7T3J - chains I and M of the 12 polymer chains in the assembly; structure by electron microscopy, 3.20 A resolution.

Chain I:
Protein: CRISPR type I-F/YPEST-associated protein Csy3
Reference sequence: A0A444M080 (A0A444M080_PSEAI); residues 21-361 here correspond to UniProt positions 2-342 (UniProt number = residue number - 19)
Chain sequence (360 residues; row label = number of the first residue in the row):
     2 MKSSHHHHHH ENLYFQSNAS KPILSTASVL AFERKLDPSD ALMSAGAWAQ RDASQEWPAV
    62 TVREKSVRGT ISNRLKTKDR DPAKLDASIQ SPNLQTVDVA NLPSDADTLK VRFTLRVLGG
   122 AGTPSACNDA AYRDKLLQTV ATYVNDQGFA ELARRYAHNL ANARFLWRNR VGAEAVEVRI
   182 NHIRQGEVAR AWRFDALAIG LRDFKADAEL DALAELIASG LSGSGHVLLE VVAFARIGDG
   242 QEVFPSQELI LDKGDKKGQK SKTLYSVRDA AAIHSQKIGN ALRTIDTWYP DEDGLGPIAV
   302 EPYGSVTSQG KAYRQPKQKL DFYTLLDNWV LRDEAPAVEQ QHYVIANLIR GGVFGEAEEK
Unresolved in the structure: 2-23, 359-361
Construct notes: initiating methionine (2); expression tag (3-20)

Chain M:
Molecule: 61-nt RNA strand
Sequence (61 nucleotides; row label = number of the first residue in the row):
     1 CUAAGAAAUU CACGGCGGGC UUGAUGUCCG CGUCUACCUG AUUCACUGCC GUAUAGGCAG
    61 C

Interface between chain I and chain M:
Contacting residue pairs (48; chain I residue first):
  Val30(I) - G5(M)  base contact
  Ala32(I) - G5(M)  sugar contact
  Phe33(I) - G5(M)  hydrogen bond to the sugar
  Phe33(I) - A6(M)  sugar contact
  Glu34(I) - G5(M)  sugar contact
  Glu34(I) - A6(M)  phosphate contact
  Arg35(I) - A6(M)  salt bridge to the phosphate
  Arg35(I) - A7(M)  salt bridge to the phosphate
  Ser67(I) - G15(M)  phosphate contact
  Val68(I) - C13(M)  sugar contact
  Val68(I) - G15(M)  phosphate contact
  Arg69(I) - C13(M)  hydrogen bond to the sugar
  Arg69(I) - G14(M)  hydrogen bond to the sugar
  Arg69(I) - G15(M)  hydrogen bond to the base
  Arg69(I) - C16(M)  salt bridge to the phosphate
  Gly70(I) - C13(M)  hydrogen bond to the sugar
  Thr71(I) - G14(M)  phosphate contact
  Pro93(I) - G15(M)  base contact
  Leu95(I) - G15(M)  base contact
  Gln96(I) - C13(M)  hydrogen bond to the base
  Val98(I) - C13(M)  base contact
  Ser126(I) - G5(M)  sugar contact
  Ala127(I) - A4(M)  base contact
  Trp168(I) - A8(M)  base contact
  Arg169(I) - C11(M)  salt bridge to the phosphate
  Arg169(I) - A12(M)  salt bridge to the phosphate
  Gln248(I) - U9(M)  sugar contact
  Gln248(I) - U10(M)  hydrogen bond to the sugar
  Glu249(I) - U9(M)  base contact
  Leu250(I) - U9(M)  base contact
  His275(I) - U9(M)  salt bridge to the phosphate
  Gln277(I) - A7(M)  sugar contact
  Gln277(I) - A8(M)  phosphate contact
  Gln277(I) - U9(M)  hydrogen bond to the phosphate
  Lys278(I) - A8(M)  hydrogen bond to the base
  Lys278(I) - U10(M)  salt bridge to the phosphate
  Asn281(I) - A8(M)  hydrogen bond to the phosphate
  Arg284(I) - A7(M)  sugar contact
  Arg284(I) - A8(M)  salt bridge to the phosphate
  Glu302(I) - A8(M)  phosphate contact
  Thr308(I) - A8(M)  hydrogen bond to the base
  Ser309(I) - A8(M)  base contact
  Arg351(I) - A6(M)  sugar contact
  Arg351(I) - A7(M)  sugar contact
  Gly353(I) - G5(M)  sugar contact
  Gly353(I) - A6(M)  sugar contact
  Val354(I) - G5(M)  base contact
  Val354(I) - A6(M)  base contact
Also at the interface, not in a pair above, chain I (38 interface residues in all): Ser247, Ile251, Ser262, Lys263, Val307, Gly352

Overview:
38 residues of chain I and 13 residues of chain M are in contact; the contacts include 11 hydrogen bonds and 8
salt bridges. Polar pairs include Arg69(I)-G15(M), Gln96(I)-C13(M) and Lys278(I)-A8(M).
Chain I is CRISPR type I-F/YPEST-associated protein Csy3 and chain M is a 61-nt RNA strand; the structure,
Cryo-EM structure of Csy-AcrIF24, was determined by electron microscopy, deposited together with 7T3K, 7T3L,
7TAW and 7TAX.
